4XA6 - chains A and B; structure by X-ray diffraction, 3.42 A resolution.

[Chain A (and B)]
Molecule: Gp7-MYH7(1777-1855)-EB1 chimera protein
From: Bacillus phage phi29
Notes: fragment: UNP P13848 residues 2-50, UNP P02564 residues 1777-1855, UNP Q15691 residues 209-251; chain B of this document is another copy of the same molecule, construct and numbering; everything in this record applies to it too
UniProt: chimeric construct of P13848, P12883, Q15691: residues 2-50 from P13848 (VG7_BPPH2) positions 2-50 (same numbers); residues 1777-1855 from P12883 positions 1777-1855 (same numbers); residues 209-251 from Q15691 positions 209-251 (same numbers)
Sequence (175 residues; row label = number of the first residue in the row; note: 79 numbers in that range are skipped by the numbering (no residue carries them; nothing is unmodelled there); numbers below 1 keep their minus sign (Gly-2 is residue -2)):
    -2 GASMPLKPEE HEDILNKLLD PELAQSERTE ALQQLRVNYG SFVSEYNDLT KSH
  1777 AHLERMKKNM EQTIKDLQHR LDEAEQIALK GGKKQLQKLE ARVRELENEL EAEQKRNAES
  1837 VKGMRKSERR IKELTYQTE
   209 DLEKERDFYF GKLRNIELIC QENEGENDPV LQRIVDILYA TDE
Unresolved in the structure: -2 to 1, 249-251 (chain B: -2 to 2, 234, 248-251)
Modified positions: Mse1 (selenomethionine); Lys4, Lys14, Lys48, Lys212, Lys220, Lys1783, Lys1784, Lys1791, Lys1806, Lys1809, Lys1810, Lys1814, Lys1831, Lys1838, Lys1842, Lys1848 (N-dimethyl-lysine; MLY); Mse1782, Mse1786, Mse1840 (selenomethionine; parent Met)
Sequence notes: expression tag (-2 to 1)
UniProt features mapped onto this chain:
  - region: Lys220 to Ile242 (APC-binding)
  - modified residue: Lys220 (N6-acetyllysine)
Reported in the primary citation:
  - conformationally variable residues (loop rearrangement): Lys1806 to Lys1810
  - mutagenesis - G1807DEL: unchanged stability (from molecular simulation)

[How chain A and chain B interact]
Pairs across the interface - 156 pairs, chain A then chain B:
  Leu3(A) with Tyr36(B), hydrogen bond (backbone-side chain)
  Pro5(A) with Tyr36(B), hydrophobic
  His8(A) with Tyr36(B)
  Glu9(A) with Arg33(B), salt bridge
  Leu12(A) with Leu29(B); Leu32(B), hydrophobic
  Leu15(A) with Arg25(B), hydrogen bond (backbone-side chain); Leu29(B), hydrophobic
  Leu16(A) with Gln22(B), hydrogen bond (backbone-side chain); Arg25(B)
  Gln22(A) with Leu16(B), hydrogen bond (side chain-backbone); Pro18(B)
  Arg25(A) with Leu15(B); Arg25(B)
  Leu29(A) with Leu12(B); Leu15(B), hydrophobic; Leu16(B), hydrophobic
  Leu32(A) with Leu12(B), hydrophobic; Leu32(B), hydrophobic
  Arg33(A) with Glu9(B), salt bridge; Leu12(B)
  Asn35(A) with Tyr36(B)
  Tyr36(A) with Leu3(B), hydrogen bond (side chain-backbone); His8(B); Asn35(B)
  Phe39(A) with Phe39(B); Val40(B), hydrophobic; Tyr43(B), hydrophobic
  Glu42(A) with Tyr43(B), hydrogen bond
  Tyr43(A) with Glu42(B), hydrogen bond; Tyr43(B), hydrophobic; Leu46(B), hydrophobic
  Leu46(A) with Tyr43(B), hydrophobic; Leu46(B), hydrophobic; Thr47(B)
  Thr47(A) with Leu46(B)
  Ser49(A) with His50(B), hydrogen bond
  His50(A) with Ser49(B), hydrogen bond; His50(B); Leu1779(B)
  Leu210(A) with Glu211(B); Arg214(B); Thr1854(B)
  Glu211(A) with Leu210(B)
  Glu213(A) with Arg214(B), salt bridge
  Arg214(A) with Leu210(B); Glu213(B), salt bridge
  Tyr217(A) with Arg214(B); Tyr217(B), hydrophobic; Phe218(B), hydrophobic; Leu221(B), hydrophobic
  Phe218(A) with Tyr217(B), hydrophobic
  Lys220(A) with Leu221(B); Ile245(B); Leu246(B); Tyr247(B)
  Leu221(A) with Tyr217(B), hydrophobic; Lys220(B); Leu221(B), hydrophobic; Ile224(B), hydrophobic
  Asn223(A) with Ile245(B)
  Ile224(A) with Ile242(B), hydrophobic; Ile245(B), hydrophobic; Leu246(B), hydrophobic
  Ile227(A) with Val238(B), hydrophobic; Arg241(B); Ile245(B), hydrophobic
  Glu230(A) with Arg241(B), salt bridge
  Asn231(A) with Val238(B)
  Val238(A) with Ile227(B), hydrophobic; Asn231(B); Leu239(B), hydrophobic
  Leu239(A) with Asp236(B); Val238(B), hydrophobic
  Arg241(A) with Asn223(B); Ile227(B)
  Ile242(A) with Ile224(B), hydrophobic; Cys228(B), hydrophobic; Leu239(B), hydrophobic
  Ile245(A) with Lys220(B); Asn223(B); Ile224(B), hydrophobic; Ile227(B), hydrophobic
  Leu246(A) with Ile224(B), hydrophobic
  Tyr247(A) with Lys220(B)
  Ala248(A) with Phe216(B), hydrophobic
  Leu1779(A) with His50(B); Leu1779(B), hydrophobic; Glu1780(B)
  Glu1780(A) with Leu1779(B)
  Mse1782(A) with Lys1783(B)
  Lys1783(A) with Mse1782(B); Mse1786(B)
  Mse1786(A) with Lys1783(B); Mse1786(B), hydrophobic
  Glu1787(A) with Mse1786(B)
  Thr1789(A) with Ile1790(B)
  Ile1790(A) with Mse1786(B), hydrophobic; Thr1789(B); Ile1790(B), hydrophobic; Leu1793(B), hydrophobic
  Leu1793(A) with Ile1790(B); Leu1793(B), hydrophobic
  Gln1794(A) with Leu1793(B)
  Arg1796(A) with Leu1797(B)
  Leu1797(A) with Arg1796(B); Leu1797(B), hydrophobic; Ala1800(B), hydrophobic
  Ala1800(A) with Ala1800(B)
  Ala1804(A) with Ala1804(B), hydrophobic
  Lys1806(A) with Lys1809(B)
  Gly1807(A) with Gly1807(B); Gly1808(B); Leu1812(B)
  Gly1808(A) with Lys1809(B); Leu1812(B)
  Gln1811(A) with Leu1812(B); Glu1816(B), hydrogen bond
  Leu1812(A) with Lys1806(B); Leu1815(B)
  Leu1815(A) with Leu1812(B); Leu1815(B), hydrophobic; Glu1816(B)
  Glu1816(A) with Lys1806(B); Leu1815(B)
  Arg1818(A) with Glu1823(B), salt bridge
  Val1819(A) with Val1819(B), hydrophobic; Leu1822(B)
  Leu1822(A) with Val1819(B); Glu1823(B); Leu1826(B), hydrophobic
  Glu1823(A) with Arg1818(B), salt bridge; Leu1822(B)
  Glu1825(A) with Leu1826(B)
  Leu1826(A) with Glu1825(B); Leu1826(B)
  Glu1829(A) with Glu1829(B); Gln1830(B)
  Gln1830(A) with Glu1829(B), hydrogen bond
  Arg1832(A) with Asn1833(B)
  Asn1833(A) with Glu1829(B); Asn1833(B)
  Ser1836(A) with Ser1836(B)
  Mse1840(A) with Ser1836(B); Mse1840(B)
  Glu1844(A) with Ser1843(B), hydrogen bond
  Arg1846(A) with Ile1847(B)
  Ile1847(A) with Ile1847(B), hydrophobic
  Leu1850(A) with Ile1847(B); Leu1850(B); Thr1851(B)
  Thr1851(A) with Leu1850(B)
  Gln1853(A) with Thr1854(B), hydrogen bond
  Thr1854(A) with Leu210(B); Leu1850(B); Thr1854(B)
Also at the interface, not in a pair above, chain A (90 interface residues in all): Pro2, Pro18, Thr26, Cys228, Glu1801, Lys1809, Gln1813, Ser1843
Also at the interface, not in a pair above, chain B (88 interface residues in all): Lys4, Glu1787, Gln1794, Ile1803, Arg1832, Val1837, Gly1839, Arg1846, Gln1853

[In short]
The interface between chain A and chain B involves 90 residues on one side and 88 on the other; the contacts
include 13 hydrogen bonds and 7 salt bridges. Polar contacts include Glu9(A)-Arg33(B), Glu213(A)-Arg214(B) and
Glu230(A)-Arg241(B). The paper reports that G1807DEL of chain A leaves stability unchanged; conformational
variability at Lys1806(A).
Chain A and chain B are both Gp7-MYH7(1777-1855)-EB1 chimera protein (Bacillus phage phi29); the structure,
Crystal Structure of the coiled-coil surrounding Skip 4 of MYH7, was determined by X-ray diffraction (same
publication as 4XA1, 4XA3 and 4XA4).
